5HKA - chains A and B; structure by X-ray diffraction, 2.05 A resolution.

Chain A (and B):
Protein: CFTR inhibitory factor
Source organism: Pseudomonas aeruginosa (strain UCBPP-PA14)
Notes: chain B of this document is another copy of the same molecule, construct and numbering; everything in this record applies to it too
UniProt: A0A0M3KL26 (A0A0M3KL26_PSEAB); residues 25-325 here correspond to UniProt positions 1-301 (UniProt number = residue number - 24)
Amino-acid sequence (301 residues; each row starts with the number of its first residue):
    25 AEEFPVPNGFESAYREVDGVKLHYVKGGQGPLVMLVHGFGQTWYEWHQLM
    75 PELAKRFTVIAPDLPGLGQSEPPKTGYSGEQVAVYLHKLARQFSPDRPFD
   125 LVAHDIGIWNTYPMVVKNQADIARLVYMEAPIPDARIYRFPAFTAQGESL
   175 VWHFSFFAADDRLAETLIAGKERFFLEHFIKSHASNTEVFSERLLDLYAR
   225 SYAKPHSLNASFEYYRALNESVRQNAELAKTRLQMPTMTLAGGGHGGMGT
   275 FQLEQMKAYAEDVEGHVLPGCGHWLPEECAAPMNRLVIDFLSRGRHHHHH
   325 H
Not modelled in the structure: 322-325 (chain B: 318-325)
Cystine bridges: Cys295-Cys303
Small-molecule neighbours: 64N (5'-[2,6-dichloro-4-(propanoylamino)phenoxy]-2'-hydroxybiphenyl-4-carboxamide): Asp129, Ile130, Trp133, Glu153, Ala154, Pro155, Phe164, Pro165, Ser173, Leu174, Val175, His177, Phe178, Phe203, His207, Tyr239, Gly270, Gly271, Met272, Phe275, His297
What the authors report for this chain:
  - binding site for 64N: Asp129, His177, Tyr239
  - contacts within the chain: Asp129-His297 (hydrogen bond)
  - catalytic residues: Asp129, Glu153, His177, Tyr239, His297 (citing earlier work)

How chain A and chain B interact:
Pairs across the interface (72):
  Tyr162(A) - Pro165(B)
  Tyr162(A) - Phe167(B)
  Tyr162(A) - Thr168(B)
  Tyr162(A) - Ala169(B)
  Phe164(A) - Pro165(B)
  Phe164(A) - Ala166(B)  hydrogen bond (backbone-backbone)
  Pro165(A) - Tyr162(B)
  Pro165(A) - Phe164(B)
  Pro165(A) - Ala166(B)
  Ala166(A) - Phe164(B)  hydrogen bond (backbone-backbone)
  Ala166(A) - Pro165(B)
  Ala166(A) - Ala166(B)
  Ala166(A) - Val175(B)
  Ala166(A) - Ser179(B)  hydrogen bond (backbone-side chain)
  Phe167(A) - Ile161(B)  hydrophobic
  Phe167(A) - Tyr162(B)
  Phe167(A) - Phe178(B)  hydrophobic
  Phe167(A) - Ser179(B)
  Phe167(A) - Ala182(B)  hydrophobic
  Phe167(A) - Leu242(B)  hydrophobic
  Phe167(A) - Asn243(B)
  Thr168(A) - Tyr162(B)
  Thr168(A) - Asn243(B)  hydrogen bond (backbone-side chain)
  Ala169(A) - Tyr162(B)
  Ala169(A) - Asn243(B)  hydrogen bond (backbone-side chain)
  Gln170(A) - Asn243(B)
  Gly171(A) - Asn243(B)
  Glu172(A) - Ser179(B)
  Glu172(A) - Ala183(B)
  Ser173(A) - Ser179(B)  hydrogen bond (backbone-side chain)
  Val175(A) - Ala166(B)
  Trp176(A) - Trp176(B)  hydrophobic
  Trp176(A) - Ser179(B)
  Trp176(A) - Phe180(B)  hydrophobic
  Trp176(A) - Leu187(B)  hydrophobic
  Phe178(A) - Phe167(B)  hydrophobic
  Ser179(A) - Ala166(B)  hydrogen bond (side chain-backbone)
  Ser179(A) - Phe167(B)
  Ser179(A) - Glu172(B)
  Ser179(A) - Ser173(B)  hydrogen bond (side chain-backbone)
  Ser179(A) - Trp176(B)
  Phe180(A) - Trp176(B)  hydrophobic
  Ala182(A) - Phe167(B)  hydrophobic
  Ala183(A) - Glu172(B)
  Asp184(A) - His202(B)  salt bridge
  Asp185(A) - Phe198(B)
  Asp185(A) - His202(B)  salt bridge
  Leu187(A) - Trp176(B)  hydrophobic
  Leu187(A) - Phe198(B)  hydrophobic
  Leu187(A) - His202(B)
  Thr190(A) - Lys195(B)
  Thr190(A) - Phe198(B)
  Leu191(A) - Leu191(B)
  Leu191(A) - Lys195(B)
  Leu191(A) - Phe199(B)  hydrophobic
  Lys195(A) - Thr190(B)
  Lys195(A) - Leu191(B)  hydrogen bond (side chain-backbone)
  Phe198(A) - Asp185(B)
  Phe198(A) - Leu187(B)  hydrophobic
  Phe198(A) - Thr190(B)
  Phe199(A) - Leu187(B)  hydrophobic
  Phe199(A) - Leu191(B)  hydrophobic
  His202(A) - Ala183(B)
  His202(A) - Asp184(B)  salt bridge
  His202(A) - Asp185(B)  salt bridge
  His202(A) - Leu187(B)
  Leu242(A) - Phe167(B)  hydrophobic
  Asn243(A) - Phe167(B)
  Asn243(A) - Thr168(B)  hydrogen bond (side chain-backbone)
  Asn243(A) - Ala169(B)  hydrogen bond (side chain-backbone)
  Asn243(A) - Gln170(B)
  Asn243(A) - Gly171(B)
Other interface residues (no listed pair), chain A (33 interface residues in all): Ile161, Arg186, Ile192, Tyr239
Other interface residues (no listed pair), chain B (34 interface residues in all): Arg186, Ile192, Ala193, Arg247

Overview:
Chain A and chain B form an interface of 33 and 34 residues respectively, with 11 hydrogen bonds and 4 salt
bridges. Polar pairs include Asp184(A)-His202(B), Asp185(A)-His202(B) and Ala166(A)-Ser179(B). Ligands of
chain A: compound 64N. The paper reports catalytic residues Asp129(A), Glu153(A) and His177(A) among others; a
binding site for 64N at Asp129(A), His177(A) and Tyr239(A).
Both chains are CFTR inhibitory factor (Pseudomonas aeruginosa (strain UCBPP-PA14)). Entry 5HKA (Crystal
structure of the CFTR inhibitory factor Cif bound to an amide inhibitor) was determined by X-ray diffraction
(same publication as 5HK9 and 5HKB).
